PDB entry 1FO2 | X-ray diffraction, 2.38 A resolution | chain A

== Chain A ==
Protein: ALPHA1,2-mannosidase
Source organism: Homo sapiens
Notes: EC 3.2.1.24; fragment: c-terminal catalytic domain; engineered mutation(s): DELETION MUTANT
Reference sequence: Q9UKM7 (MA1B1_HUMAN); numbering as in UniProt; present here: 239-241, 243-699
Chain sequence (460 residues; each row starts with the number of its first residue; note: 1 number in that range is skipped by the numbering (no residue carries it; nothing is unmodelled there)):
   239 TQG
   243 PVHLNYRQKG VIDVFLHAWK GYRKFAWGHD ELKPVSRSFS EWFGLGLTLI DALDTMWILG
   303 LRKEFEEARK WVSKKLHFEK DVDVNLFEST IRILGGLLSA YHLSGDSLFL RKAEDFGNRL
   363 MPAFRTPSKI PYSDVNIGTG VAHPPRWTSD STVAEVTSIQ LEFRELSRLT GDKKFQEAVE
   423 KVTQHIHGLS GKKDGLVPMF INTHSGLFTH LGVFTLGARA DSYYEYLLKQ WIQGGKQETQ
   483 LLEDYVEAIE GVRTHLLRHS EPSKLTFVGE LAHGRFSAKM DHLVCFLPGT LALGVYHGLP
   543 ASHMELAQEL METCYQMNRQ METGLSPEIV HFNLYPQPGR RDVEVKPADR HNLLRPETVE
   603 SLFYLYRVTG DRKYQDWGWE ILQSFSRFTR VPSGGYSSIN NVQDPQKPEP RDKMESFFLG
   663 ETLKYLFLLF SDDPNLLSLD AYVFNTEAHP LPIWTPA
Not modelled in the structure: 389-390, 698-699
Disulfide bonds: Cys527-Cys556
Bound ions: Ca2+: Thr688 (together with 1-deoxymannojirimycin)
Residues lining bound ligands: 1-deoxymannojirimycin (DMJ): Phe329, Glu330, Ile333, Arg334, Leu525, Arg597, Pro598, Glu599, Phe659, Glu663, Thr688, Glu689

== In short ==
Ligands of chain A: 1-deoxymannojirimycin.
Chain A is ALPHA1,2-mannosidase (Homo sapiens); the structure, Crystal structure of human class I
ALPHA1,2-mannosidase in complex with 1-deoxymannojirimycin, was determined by X-ray diffraction, deposited
together with 1FMI and 1FO3.
